Entry 1I33 (X-ray diffraction, 3.00 A resolution); this record covers chains A and B of the 4 polymer chains in the assembly.

== Chain A (and B) ==
Name: Glyceraldehyde 3-phosphate dehydrogenase
Organism: Leishmania mexicana
Notes: EC 1.2.1.12; chain B of this document is another copy of the same molecule, construct and numbering; everything in this record applies to it too
UniProt: Q27890 (G3PG_LEIME); residue numbers follow UniProt; this construct covers 1-360
Sequence (360 residues; numbered 1 to 360; the number before each row is that of its first residue):
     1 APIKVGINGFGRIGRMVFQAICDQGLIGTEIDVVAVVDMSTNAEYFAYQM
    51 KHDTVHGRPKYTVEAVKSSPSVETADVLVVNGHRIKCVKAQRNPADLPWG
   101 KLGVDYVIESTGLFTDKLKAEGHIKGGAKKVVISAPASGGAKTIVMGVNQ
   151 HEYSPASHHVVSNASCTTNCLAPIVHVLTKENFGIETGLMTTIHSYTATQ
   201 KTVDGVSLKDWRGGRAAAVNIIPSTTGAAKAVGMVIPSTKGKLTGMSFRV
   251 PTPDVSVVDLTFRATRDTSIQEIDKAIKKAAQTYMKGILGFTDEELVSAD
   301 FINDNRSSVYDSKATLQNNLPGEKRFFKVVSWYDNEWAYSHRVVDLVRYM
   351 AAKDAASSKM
Not modelled in the structure: 359-360
Ligand contacts: INHIBITORS (TND; n-1,2,3,4-tetrahydronaphth-1-yl-2'-[3,5-dimethoxybenzamido]-2'-deoxy-adenosine): Asn8, Gly9, Phe10, Gly11, Val37, Asp38, Met39, Ser40, Tyr45, Phe46, Ala90, Gln91, Arg92, Thr111, Leu113, Phe114
From the paper describing this entry:
  - binding site for INHIBITORS: Asp38, Met39, Arg92, Leu113

== Interface between chain A and chain B ==
Pairs across the interface - 55 pairs, chain A then chain B:
  Arg12(A) with Asp204(B)
  Arg15(A) with Asp204(B)
  Tyr45(A) with Gly205(B); Val206(B); Ser207(B), hydrogen bond (side chain-backbone); Leu208(B), hydrophobic; Trp211(B)
  Tyr48(A) with Trp211(B), hydrophobic; Arg215(B), hydrogen bond
  Gln49(A) with Gly205(B); Val206(B)
  His52(A) with Arg215(B)
  Asp53(A) with Asp204(B)
  Thr54(A) with Asp204(B), hydrogen bond; Arg215(B), hydrogen bond; Ala216(B); Val219(B); Asn220(B), hydrogen bond
  Tyr196(A) with Thr202(B); Val203(B); Ala218(B)
  Thr197(A) with Thr202(B), hydrogen bond (backbone-side chain)
  Ala198(A) with Thr202(B); Val203(B), hydrophobic
  Gln200(A) with Thr202(B)
  Lys201(A) with Thr202(B)
  Thr202(A) with Tyr196(B); Thr197(B), hydrogen bond (side chain-backbone); Ala198(B); Gln200(B); Lys201(B); Thr202(B); Ala217(B)
  Val203(A) with Tyr196(B); Ala198(B), hydrophobic
  Asp204(A) with Arg12(B), salt bridge; Arg15(B); Asp53(B); Thr54(B), hydrogen bond
  Gly205(A) with Tyr45(B), hydrogen bond (backbone-side chain); Gln49(B)
  Val206(A) with Tyr45(B)
  Ser207(A) with Tyr45(B), hydrogen bond (backbone-side chain)
  Leu208(A) with Ser40(B); Tyr45(B), hydrophobic
  Trp211(A) with Tyr45(B); Tyr48(B), hydrophobic
  Arg215(A) with Tyr48(B), hydrogen bond; His52(B); Thr54(B), hydrogen bond
  Ala216(A) with Thr54(B)
  Ala218(A) with Tyr196(B); Ala218(B), hydrophobic
  Val219(A) with Thr54(B)
  Asn220(A) with Thr54(B), hydrogen bond
Other interface residues (no listed pair), chain A (32 interface residues in all): Ser40, Glu44, Val55, Arg212, Ala217, Pro253
Other interface residues (no listed pair), chain B (31 interface residues in all): Glu44, Arg212, Pro253

== Overview ==
The interface between chain A and chain B involves 32 residues on one side and 31 on the other, with 13
hydrogen bonds and 1 salt bridge. Polar pairs include Asp204(A)-Arg12(B), Tyr45(A)-Ser207(B) and
Tyr48(A)-Arg215(B). Ligands of chain A: INHIBITORS. The paper reports a binding site for INHIBITORS at
Asp38(A), Met39(A) and Arg92(A) among others.
Both chains are Glyceraldehyde 3-phosphate dehydrogenase (Leishmania mexicana). Entry 1I33 (Leishmania
mexicana glyceraldehyde-3-phosphate dehydrogenase in complex with inhibitors) was determined by X-ray
diffraction, deposited together with 1I32.
